6PUH - chains A and G of the 4 polymer chains in the assembly; structure by X-ray diffraction, 1.88 A resolution.

Chain A:
Protein: Major histocompatibility complex class I-related gene protein
From: Homo sapiens
UniProtKB: Q95460 (HMR1_HUMAN); residues 1-270 here correspond to UniProt positions 23-292 (UniProt number = residue number + 22)
Amino-acid sequence (271 residues; each row starts with the number of its first residue; numbering starts at 0):
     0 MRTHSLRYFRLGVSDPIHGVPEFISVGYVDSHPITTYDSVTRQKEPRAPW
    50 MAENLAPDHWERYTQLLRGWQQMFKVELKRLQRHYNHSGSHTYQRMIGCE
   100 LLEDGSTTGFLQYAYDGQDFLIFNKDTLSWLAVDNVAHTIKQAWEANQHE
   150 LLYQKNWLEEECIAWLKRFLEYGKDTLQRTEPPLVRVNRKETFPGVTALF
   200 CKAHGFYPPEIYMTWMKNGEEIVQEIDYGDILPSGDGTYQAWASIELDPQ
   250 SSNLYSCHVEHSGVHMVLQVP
Not modelled in the structure: 190-195
Sequence notes: initiating methionine (0); conflict Ser261 (Cys283 in Q95460)
UniProt features mapped onto this chain:
  - binding site (5-(2-oxoethylideneamino)-6-(D-ribitylamino)uracil): Arg9, Ser24, Lys43, Arg94, Tyr152, Gln153
  - binding site (5-(2-oxopropylideneamino)-6-(D-ribitylamino)uracil): Arg9, Ser24, Lys43, Arg94, Tyr152, Gln153
  - binding site (7-hydroxy-6-methyl-8-(1-D-ribityl)lumazine): Arg9, Ser24, Lys43, Arg94, Tyr152, Gln153
  - binding site (8-(9H-purin-6-yl)-2-oxa-8-azabicyclo[3.3.1]nona-3,6-diene-4,6-dicarbaldehyde): Arg9, Lys43, His58, Arg94
  - binding site (2-amino-4-oxopteridine-6-carbaldehyde): Lys43
  - binding site (pyridoxal): Lys43
  - glycosylation: Asn85 (N-linked (GlcNAc...) asparagine)
Disulfides: Cys98-Cys161, Cys200-Cys256
Covalent attachments: compound OYG linked to Lys43
Residues lining bound ligands: OYG (6-methyl-5-[(1E)-3-oxobut-1-en-1-yl]pyrimidine-2,4(1H,3H)-dione): Tyr7, Arg9, Ser24, Thr34, His58, Tyr62, Leu66, Trp69, Arg94, Trp156

Chain G:
Protein: Human TCR beta chain
From: Homo sapiens
Amino-acid sequence (246 residues; numbered 0 to 245; the number before each row is that of its first residue; numbering starts at 0):
     0 MNAGVTQTPKFQVLKTGQSMTLQCAQDMNHNSMYWYRQDPGMGLRLIYYS
    50 ASEGTTDKGEVPNGYNVSRLNKREFSLRLESAAPSQTSVYFCASSVWTGE
   100 GSGELFFGEGSRLTVLEDLKNVFPPEVAVFEPSEAEISHTQKATLVCLAT
   150 GFYPDHVELSWWVNGKEVHSGVCTDPQPLKEQPALNDSRYALSSRLRVSA
   200 TFWQNPRNHFRCQVQFYGLSENDEWTQDRAKPVTQIVSAEAWGRAD
Not modelled in the structure: 0, 245
Disulfides: Cys23-Cys91, Cys146-Cys211
Ion coordination: Na+: Tyr47, Pro61, Tyr64

Interface between chain A and chain G:
Contacting residue pairs (24):
  Arg41(A) - Gly53(G)
  Arg61(A) - Tyr48(G)  hydrogen bond
  Gln64(A) - Tyr48(G)
  Gln64(A) - Ala50(G)
  Gln64(A) - Thr54(G)  hydrogen bond
  Gln64(A) - Thr55(G)
  Gln64(A) - Asp56(G)
  Leu65(A) - Thr97(G)
  Leu65(A) - Gly98(G)
  Arg67(A) - Ser51(G)
  Arg67(A) - Thr54(G)  hydrogen bond
  Gly68(A) - Ser51(G)
  Gly68(A) - Trp96(G)
  Trp69(A) - Thr97(G)  hydrogen bond (side chain-backbone)
  Trp69(A) - Gly98(G)  hydrogen bond (side chain-backbone)
  Trp69(A) - Glu99(G)  hydrogen bond
  Gln71(A) - Ser51(G)
  Met72(A) - Trp96(G)  hydrophobic
  Met72(A) - Glu99(G)
  His148(A) - Ser101(G)
  Glu149(A) - Glu99(G)
  Glu149(A) - Gly100(G)
  Glu149(A) - Ser101(G)  hydrogen bond
  Tyr152(A) - Gly100(G)
Also at the interface, not in a pair above, chain A (14 interface residues in all): Glu60, Asn146
Also at the interface, not in a pair above, chain G (15 interface residues in all): Asn30, Gly102

Summary:
14 residues of chain A and 15 residues of chain G are in contact; the contacts include 7 hydrogen bonds. Among
the polar pairs are Arg61(A)-Tyr48(G), Gln64(A)-Thr54(G) and Arg67(A)-Thr54(G). Covalently linked compound
OYG: at Lys43(A).
Chain A is Major histocompatibility complex class I-related gene protein and chain G is Human TCR beta chain,
both from Homo sapiens; the structure, Structure of human MAIT A-F7 TCR in complex with human
MR1-Ribityl-less, was determined by X-ray diffraction, deposited together with 6PUC, 6PUD, 6PUE, 6PUF, 6PUG,
6PUI and 4 further entries.
